Entry 6FSZ (electron microscopy, 4.60 A resolution (low resolution: residue-level contacts below are approximate; hydrogen-bond / salt-bridge calls are withheld)); this record covers chains CC and KK of the 15 polymer chains in the assembly.

[Chain CC]
Name: Exosome complex component RRP43
Organism: Saccharomyces cerevisiae (strain ATCC 204508 / S288c)
UniProt: P25359 (RRP43_YEAST); residues 2-394 here = UniProt positions 2-394
Sequence (393 residues; row label = number of the first residue in the row):
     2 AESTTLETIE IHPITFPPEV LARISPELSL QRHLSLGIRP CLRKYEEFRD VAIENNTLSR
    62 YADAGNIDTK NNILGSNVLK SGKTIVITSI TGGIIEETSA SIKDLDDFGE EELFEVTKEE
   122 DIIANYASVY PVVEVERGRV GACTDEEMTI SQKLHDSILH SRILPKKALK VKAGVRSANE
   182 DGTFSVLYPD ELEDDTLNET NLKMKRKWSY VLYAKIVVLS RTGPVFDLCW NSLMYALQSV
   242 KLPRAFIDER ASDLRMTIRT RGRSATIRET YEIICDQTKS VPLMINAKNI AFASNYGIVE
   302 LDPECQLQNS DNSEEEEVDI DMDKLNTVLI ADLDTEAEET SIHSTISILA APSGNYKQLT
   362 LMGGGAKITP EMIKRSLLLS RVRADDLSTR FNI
Unresolved in the structure: 2-7, 100-120, 194-205, 311-325
Construct notes: conflict Ser-102 (Ala in P25359), Met-363 (Val in P25359)

[Chain KK]
Name: Exosome complex exonuclease RRP6
Organism: Saccharomyces cerevisiae (strain ATCC 204508 / S288c)
Notes: EC 3.1.13.-
UniProt: Q12149 (RRP6_YEAST); residues 1-733 here = UniProt positions 1-733
Sequence (733 residues; numbered 1 to 733; the number before each row is that of its first residue):
     1 MTSENPDVLL SRVINVVRAA SSLASQDVDF YKNLDRGFSK DLKSKADKLA DMANEIILSI
    61 DEHHESFELK EEDISDLWNN FGNIMDNLLE MSDHSLDKLN CAINSKSRGS DLQYLGEFSG
   121 KNFSPTKRVE KPQLKFKSPI DNSESHPFIP LLKEKPNALK PLSESLRLVD DDENNPSHYP
   181 HPYEYEIDHQ EYSPEILQIR EEIPSKSWDD SVPIWVDTST ELESMLEDLK NTKEIAVDLE
   241 HHDYRSYYGI VCLMQISTRE RDYLVDTLKL RENLHILNEV FTNPSIVKVF HGAFMNIIWL
   301 QRDLGLYVVG LFDTYHASKA IGLPRHSLAY LLENFANFKT SKKYQLADWR IRPLSKPMTA
   361 YARADTHFLL NIYDQLRNKL IESNKLAGVL YESRNVAKRR FEYSKYRPLT PSSEVYSPIE
   421 KESPWKILMY QYNIPPEREV LVRELYQWRD LIARRDDESP RFVMPNQLLA ALVAYTPTDV
   481 IGVVSLTNGV TEHVRQNAKL LANLIRDALR NIKNTNEEAT PIPSSETKAD GILLETISVP
   541 QIRDVMERFS VLCNSNISKS RAKPVTNSSI LLGKILPREE HDIAYSKDGL PNKVKTEDIR
   601 IRAQNFKSAL ANLEDIIFEI EKPLVVPVKL EEIKTVDPAS APNHSPEIDN LDDLVVLKKK
   661 NIQKKQPAKE KGVTEKDAVD YSKIPNILSN KPGQNNRQQK KRRFDPSSSD SNGPRAAKKR
   721 RPAAKGKNLS FKR
Unresolved in the structure: 1-4, 62-77, 107-147, 401-537, 558-565, 621-733
Construct notes: engineered mutation Asn-296 (Asp in Q12149)
Swiss-Prot annotation at these positions:
  - motif (Nuclear localization signal): Lys-700 to Phe-704, Lys-718 to Arg-721
  - binding site (Mn(2+)): Asp-238, Glu-240, Asp-365
  - binding site (Zn(2+)): Asp-238, Glu-240, Asp-365
  - binding site (AMP): Glu-240, His-241, Trp-299, Lys-342, Gln-345
  - binding site (UMP): Glu-240, His-241, Trp-299, Lys-342, Gln-345
  - modified residue: Ser-138 (Phosphoserine), Thr-520 (Phosphothreonine), Ser-640 (Phosphoserine), Ser-645 (Phosphoserine)
  - mutagenesis: Gln-133 (Q133A: No significant effects on growth rates and degradation of 5' ETS RNA, increased accumulation of extended forms of snR40 snoRNA and 5.8S + 30 nt RNA; when associated with A-142), Asn-142 (N142A: No significant effects on growth rates and degradation of 5' ETS RNA, increased accumulation of extended forms of snR40 snoRNA and 5.8S + 30 nt RNA; when associated with A-133), Asp-238 (D238A: Temperature-sensitive mutant. Abolishes exonuclease activity and increases accumulation of 5.8S + 30 nt RNA, 5' ETS RNA, U24 + 3 nt RNA and poly(A)+ snoRNAs ...), Glu-240 (E240A: Temperature-sensitive mutant. Abolishes exonuclease activity and increases accumulation of 5.8S + 30 nt RNA, 5' ETS RNA and U24 + 3 nt RNA), Tyr-361 (Y361A: Temperature-sensitive mutant. Abolishes exonuclease activity and increases accumulation of 5.8S + 30 nt RNA, 5' ETS RNA and U24 + 3 nt RNA; Y361F: Temperature-sensitive mutant ...), Asp-365 (D365A: Temperature-sensitive mutant. Abolishes exonuclease activity and increases accumulation of 5.8S + 30 nt RNA, 5' ETS RNA and U24 + 3 nt RNA), Trp-448 (W448A: No significant effects on growth at different temperatures, in vitro exonuclease activity and processing 5.8S rRNA, U24 snoRNA and ETS RNA), Arg-449 (R449A: No significant effects on growth at different temperatures and processing 5.8S rRNA, U24 snoRNA and ETS RNA. Reduces exonuclease activity), Asp-456 (D456A: No significant effects on growth at different temperatures, in vitro exonuclease activity and processing 5.8S rRNA, U24 snoRNA and ETS RNA), Asp-457 (D457A: No significant effects on growth rates at different temperatures, processing 5' ETS RNA and poly(A)+ snoRNAs, non-significant or moderate defects in 5.8S rRNA processing resulting in ...), Lys-700 to Arg-721 (Results in cytoplasmic accumulation of the protein. No significant effects on processing 5.8S rRNA, U24 snoRNA and ETS RNA)

[Chain CC / chain KK interface]
Pairs across the interface (50; chain CC residue first):
  Glu-8(CC) / Ile-620(KK)
  Thr-9(CC) / Glu-619(KK)
  Thr-9(CC) / Ile-620(KK)
  Ile-10(CC) / Ile-617(KK)
  Ile-10(CC) / Phe-618(KK)
  Ile-10(CC) / Glu-619(KK)
  Glu-11(CC) / Ile-616(KK)
  Glu-11(CC) / Ile-617(KK)
  Glu-11(CC) / Phe-618(KK)
  Ile-12(CC) / Ile-617(KK)
  His-13(CC) / Asp-615(KK)
  Pro-14(CC) / Glu-614(KK)
  Pro-14(CC) / Asp-615(KK)
  Pro-14(CC) / Ile-617(KK)
  Thr-16(CC) / Glu-614(KK)
  Phe-17(CC) / Leu-610(KK)
  Pro-19(CC) / Leu-610(KK)
  Arg-33(CC) / Phe-606(KK)
  His-34(CC) / Phe-606(KK)
  Leu-37(CC) / Phe-606(KK)
  Leu-43(CC) / Ile-599(KK)
  Leu-43(CC) / Arg-602(KK)
  Arg-44(CC) / Asp-582(KK)
  Arg-44(CC) / Arg-602(KK)
  Lys-45(CC) / Arg-602(KK)
  Glu-48(CC) / Ile-583(KK)
  Glu-48(CC) / Arg-602(KK)
  Phe-49(CC) / Asp-582(KK)
  Phe-49(CC) / Ile-583(KK)
  Arg-50(CC) / His-581(KK)
  Arg-50(CC) / Asp-582(KK)
  Asp-51(CC) / His-581(KK)
  Asp-51(CC) / Asp-582(KK)
  Ala-53(CC) / Ile-575(KK)
  Val-79(CC) / Ile-575(KK)
  Lys-81(CC) / Ile-575(KK)
  Lys-81(CC) / Leu-576(KK)
  Lys-81(CC) / Pro-577(KK)
  Lys-81(CC) / Arg-578(KK)
  Gly-83(CC) / Glu-580(KK)
  Lys-84(CC) / Glu-580(KK)
  Ile-86(CC) / Leu-576(KK)
  Leu-308(CC) / Ala-609(KK)
  Leu-308(CC) / Leu-610(KK)
  Gln-309(CC) / Ala-609(KK)
  Val-383(CC) / Tyr-585(KK)
  Arg-384(CC) / Ile-583(KK)
  Asp-387(CC) / Tyr-585(KK)
  Asp-387(CC) / Pro-591(KK)
  Arg-391(CC) / Ile-583(KK)
Interface residues without a listed pair, chain CC (37 interface residues in all): Ile-39, Glu-47, Glu-55, Leu-59, Asn-310
Interface residues without a listed pair, chain KK (30 interface residues in all): Leu-571, Leu-572, Gly-589, Val-594, Asn-605, Lys-607, Ala-611, Leu-613

[Summary]
The interface between chain CC and chain KK involves 37 residues on one side and 30 on the other. From
UniProt: 3 Mn2+-binding residues, 3 Zn2+-binding residues, 5 AMP-binding residues and 5 UMP-binding residues
on chain KK.
Chain CC is Exosome complex component RRP43 and chain KK is Exosome complex exonuclease RRP6, both from
Saccharomyces cerevisiae (strain ATCC 204508 / S288c); the structure, Structure of the nuclear RNA exosome,
was determined by electron microscopy.
